9C8Z - chain A; structure by X-ray diffraction, 1.41 A resolution.

[Chain A]
Name: landiscernin
Source organism: Methylorubrum extorquens
UniProtKB: C5B159 (C5B159_METEA); residues 32-92 here = UniProt positions 32-92
Sequence (61 residues; row label = number of the first residue in the row):
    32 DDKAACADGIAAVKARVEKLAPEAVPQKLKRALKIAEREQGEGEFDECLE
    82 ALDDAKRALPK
Unresolved in the structure: 92
Disulfide bonds: Cys37-Cys79
Metal / ion sites: europium ion: Glu70, Glu73, Glu75

[In short]
Glu70, Glu73 and Glu75 coordinate a europium ion ion.
Chain A is landiscernin (Methylorubrum extorquens); the structure, X-ray crystal structure of Methylorubrum
extorquens Eu(III)-bound LanD, was determined by X-ray diffraction (same publication as 9C8W, 9C8X, 9C8Y and
9C90).
